PDB entry 8HR5 | electron microscopy, 3.73 A resolution | chains A and C of the 5 polymer chains in the assembly

[Chain A]
Protein: Transposase
Source organism: Clostridium novyi
UniProt: A0A386YN77 (A0A386YN77_CLONO); numbering as in UniProt (aligned over 1-497)
Chain sequence (497 residues; each row starts with the number of its first residue):
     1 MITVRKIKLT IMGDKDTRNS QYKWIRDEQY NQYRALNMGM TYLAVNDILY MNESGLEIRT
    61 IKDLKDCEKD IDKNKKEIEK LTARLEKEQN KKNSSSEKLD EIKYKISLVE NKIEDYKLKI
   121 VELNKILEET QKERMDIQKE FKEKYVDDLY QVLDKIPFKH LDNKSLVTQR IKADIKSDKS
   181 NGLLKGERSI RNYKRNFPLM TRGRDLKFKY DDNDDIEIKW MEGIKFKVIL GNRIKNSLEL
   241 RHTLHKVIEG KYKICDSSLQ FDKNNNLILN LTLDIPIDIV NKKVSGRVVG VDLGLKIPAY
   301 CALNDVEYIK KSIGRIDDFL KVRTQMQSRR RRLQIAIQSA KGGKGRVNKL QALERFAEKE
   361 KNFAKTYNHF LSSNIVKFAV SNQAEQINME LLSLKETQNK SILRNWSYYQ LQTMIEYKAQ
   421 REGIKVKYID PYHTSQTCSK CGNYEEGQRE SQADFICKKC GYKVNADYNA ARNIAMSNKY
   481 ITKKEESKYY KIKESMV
Not modelled in the structure: 82-104, 306-307, 492-497

[Chain C]
Molecule: sgRNA
Source organism: synthetic construct
Sequence (235 nucleotides; each row starts with the number of its first residue):
     1 AACAUAGUUA AACUAAUAAA AACAGGGCGA UUUAACGUCC UAAGGCUGAG AGAAGUUUUU
    61 UCUACUCGGC AAGGGUUAAU CUCGAUUGUU GUGUUACCGA UCGAGCGUUU CACAAAAUGC
   121 GAGAGAAAUC UCGCAUUUUU AAUUUUGCAG UAAGGCUAGU UUUUAUAUAA AUAUGCUAUA
   181 ACUAGGGUUU UAGUUUAACU AUGUGAAAUG UAAAUAAUAG AUGUGAAGUC GCUUU
Not modelled in the structure: 1-23, 51-64, 97, 114-202, 229-235

[Interface between chain A and chain C]
Residue-residue contacts (56; chain A residue first):
  Ile2(A) with A216(C), base contact
  Val4(A) with A216(C), base contact; A217(C), sugar contact
  Arg5(A) with U215(C), base contact; A216(C), salt bridge to the phosphate
  Lys6(A) with A217(C), sugar contact
  Lys8(A) with G29(C), salt bridge to the phosphate; A30(C), sugar contact; U31(C), sugar contact
  Gly13(A) with U95(C), base contact
  Asp14(A) with U95(C), base contact
  Lys15(A) with U95(C), base contact
  Arg188(A) with A221(C), hydrogen bond to the sugar
  Ser189(A) with A221(C), phosphate contact; U222(C), phosphate contact
  Arg191(A) with G220(C), hydrogen bond to the sugar
  Tyr193(A) with A219(C), sugar contact
  Lys194(A) with G220(C), hydrogen bond to the phosphate
  Asn196(A) with A219(C), phosphate contact
  Phe197(A) with A219(C), sugar contact
  Pro198(A) with U218(C), sugar contact; A219(C), phosphate contact
  Lys227(A) with A96(C), salt bridge to the phosphate
  Ile229(A) with A30(C), sugar contact
  Gly231(A) with A30(C), hydrogen bond to the sugar
  Asn232(A) with A30(C), phosphate contact; A79(C), base contact
  Arg233(A) with G99(C), phosphate contact; A100(C), phosphate contact
  Ile234(A) with A100(C), hydrogen bond to the phosphate
  Lys235(A) with A100(C), phosphate contact; G210(C), salt bridge to the phosphate
  Asn236(A) with A30(C), hydrogen bond to the base
  Ser237(A) with A30(C), base contact
  Leu240(A) with A30(C), base contact
  Asn264(A) with G27(C), sugar contact
  Asn266(A) with C28(C), hydrogen bond to the phosphate
  Val322(A) with A34(C), sugar contact
  Met326(A) with A34(C), phosphate contact
  Leu333(A) with G44(C), base contact
  Ala336(A) with G44(C), base contact
  Ile337(A) with G44(C), base contact
  Asn348(A) with G44(C), hydrogen bond to the phosphate; G45(C), phosphate contact
  Lys359(A) with G26(C), salt bridge to the phosphate
  Asn362(A) with U32(C), sugar contact
  Phe363(A) with U33(C), sugar contact
  Thr366(A) with U32(C), base contact
  His369(A) with A214(C), sugar contact; A217(C), salt bridge to the phosphate
  Phe370(A) with A213(C), sugar contact
  Ser373(A) with U215(C), phosphate contact
  Asn374(A) with A214(C), phosphate contact
  Tyr417(A) with A216(C), base contact
  Lys418(A) with U215(C), salt bridge to the phosphate
  Arg421(A) with A216(C), salt bridge to the phosphate
Also at the interface, not in a pair above, chain A (57 interface residues in all): Thr3, Ile11, Met12, Glu187, Ile190, Asn192, Asn213, Leu230, Glu239, Gln260, Gln334, Gln338
Also at the interface, not in a pair above, chain C (33 interface residues in all): A43, U80, U209, A226, A227, G228

[In short]
57 residues of chain A face 33 of chain C across their interface, with 8 hydrogen bonds and 8 salt bridges.
Among the polar pairs are Asn236(A)-A30(C), Arg188(A)-A221(C) and Arg191(A)-G220(C).
Chain A is Transposase (Clostridium novyi) and chain C is sgRNA (synthetic construct); the structure, Cryo-EM
structure of the CnCas12f1-sgRNA-DNA complex, was determined by electron microscopy.
